Entry 8PB1 (electron microscopy, 3.50 A resolution); this record covers chains A and D of the 4 polymer chains in the assembly.

[Chain A]
Name: Interleukin-12 subunit alpha
From: Mus musculus
Reference sequence: P43431 (IL12A_MOUSE); residue numbers follow UniProt; this construct covers 23-215
Chain sequence (231 residues; numbered 23 to 253; the number before each row is that of its first residue):
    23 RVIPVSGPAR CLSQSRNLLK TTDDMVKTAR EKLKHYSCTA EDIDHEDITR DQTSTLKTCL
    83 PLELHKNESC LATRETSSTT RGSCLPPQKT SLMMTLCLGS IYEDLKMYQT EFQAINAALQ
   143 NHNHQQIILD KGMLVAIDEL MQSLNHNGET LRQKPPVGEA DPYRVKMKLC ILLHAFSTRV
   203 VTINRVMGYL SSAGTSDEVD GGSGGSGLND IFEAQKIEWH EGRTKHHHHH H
Unresolved in the structure: 23-31, 62-63, 93-101, 169-183, 215-253
Sequence notes: expression tag (216-253)
Disulfide bonds: Cys33-Cys106, Cys60-Cys192, Cys81-Cys119
Swiss-Prot annotation at these positions:
  - glycosylation: Asn89 (N-linked (GlcNAc...) asparagine)

[Chain D]
Name: Interleukin-12 receptor subunit beta-2, Calmodulin-1
From: Mus musculus
Reference sequence: chimeric construct of P97378, P0DP23: residues 24-637 from P97378 (I12R2_MOUSE) positions 24-637 (same numbers); residues 648-792 from P0DP23 positions 5-149 (UniProt number = residue number - 643)
Chain sequence (769 residues; row label = number of the first residue in the row):
    24 NIDVCKLGTV TVQPAPVIPL GSAANISCSL NPKQGCSHYP SSNELILLKF VNDVLVENLH
    84 GKKVHDHTGH SSTFQVTNLS LGMTLFVCKL NCSNSQKKPP VPVCGVEISV GVAPEPPQNI
   144 SCVQEGENGT VACSWNSGKV TYLKTNYTLQ LSGPNNLTCQ KQCFSDNRQN CNRLDLGINL
   204 SPDLAESRFI VRVTAINDLG NSSSLPHTFT FLDIVIPLPP WDIRINFLNA SGSRGTLQWE
   264 DEGQVVLNQL RYQPLNSTSW NMVNATNAKG KYDLRDLRPF TEYEFQISSK LHLSGGSWSN
   324 WSESLRTRTP EEEPVGILDI WYMKQDIDYD RQQISLFWKS LNPSEARGKI LHYQVTLQEV
   384 TKKTTLQNTT RHTSWTRVIP RTGAWTASVS AANSKGASAP THINIVDLCG TGLLAPHQVS
   444 AKSENMDNIL VTWQPPKKAD SAVREYIVEW RALQPGSITK FPPHWLRIPP DNMSALISEN
   504 IKPYICYEIR VHALSESQGG CSSIRGDSKH KAPVSGPHIT AITEKKERLF ISWTHIPFPE
   564 QRGCILHYRI YWKERDSTAQ PELCEIQYRR SQNSHPISSL QPRVTYVLWM TAVTAAGESP
   624 QGNEREFCPQ GKANGTGGSG GSGGLTEEQI AEFKEAFSLF DKDGDGTITT KELGTVMRSL
   684 GQNPTEAELQ DMINEVDADG NGTIDFPEFL TMMARKMKDT DSEEEIREAF RVFDKDGNGY
   744 ISAAELRHVM TNLGEKLTDE EVDEMIREAD IDGDGQVNYE EFVQMMTAK
Unresolved in the structure: 24-25, 57-66, 83-88, 114-122, 240-792
Sequence notes: linker (638-647)
Disulfide bonds: Cys28-Cys127, Cys51-Cys111, Cys145-Cys156, Cys186-Cys194
Covalently attached groups: N-acetylglucosamine (NAG) linked to Asn48, Asn224
Swiss-Prot annotation at these positions:
  - motif: Trp321 to Ser325 (WSXWS motif)
  - glycosylation (N-linked (GlcNAc...) asparagine): Asn48, Asn101, Asn114, Asn142, Asn151, Asn169, Asn179, Asn224, Asn252, Asn279, Asn287, Asn323, Asn391, Asn495
  - binding site (Ca(2+)): Asp664, Asp666, Asp668, Thr670, Glu675, Asp700, Asp702, Asn704, Thr706, Glu711, Asp737, Asp739, Asn741, Tyr743, Glu748, Asp773, Asp775, Asp777, Gln779, Glu784
  - modified residue: Lys665 (N6-acetyllysine), Thr688 (Phosphothreonine), Ser725 (Phosphoserine), Lys738 (N6-acetyllysine), Tyr743 (Phosphotyrosine), Ser745 (Phosphoserine), Thr754 (Phosphothreonine), Lys759 (N6,N6,N6-trimethyllysine), Tyr782 (Phosphotyrosine)
  - cross-link: Lys665 (Glycyl lysine isopeptide (Lys-Gly) (interchain with G-Cter in SUMO2))

[Chain A / chain D interface]
Contacting residue pairs (22):
  His57(A) - Phe73(D)
  His57(A) - Asp76(D)
  Tyr58(A) - Leu108(D)
  Tyr58(A) - Pro125(D)
  Gln142(A) - Arg191(D)  hydrogen bond (backbone-side chain)
  His144(A) - Arg191(D)  hydrogen bond (backbone-side chain)
  Asn145(A) - Met106(D)
  Asn145(A) - Leu166(D)
  Asn145(A) - Lys167(D)
  Asn145(A) - Asp189(D)
  Asn145(A) - Asn190(D)  hydrogen bond
  His146(A) - Met106(D)  hydrogen bond
  His146(A) - Glu130(D)  salt bridge
  Gln147(A) - Asn190(D)
  Gln147(A) - Arg191(D)
  Gln148(A) - Asp76(D)
  Pro184(A) - Glu130(D)
  Tyr185(A) - Gly128(D)
  Tyr185(A) - Glu130(D)
  Arg186(A) - Val27(D)
  Met189(A) - Val27(D)
  Lys190(A) - Val27(D)
Other interface residues (no listed pair), chain A (15 interface residues in all): Glu68, Ile193
Other interface residues (no listed pair), chain D (18 interface residues in all): Cys28, Lys29, Val110, Cys127, Val129

[In short]
15 residues of chain A and 18 residues of chain D are in contact; the contacts include 4 hydrogen bonds and 1
salt bridge. Polar pairs include His146(A)-Glu130(D), Gln142(A)-Arg191(D) and His144(A)-Arg191(D). Covalently
linked N-acetylglucosamine: at Asn48(D) and Asn224(D).
Here chain A is Interleukin-12 subunit alpha and chain D is Interleukin-12 receptor subunit beta-2,
Calmodulin-1, both from Mus musculus. Entry 8PB1 (Cryo-EM structure of a pre-dimerized murine IL-12 complete
extracellular signaling complex (Class 1), obtained after local ...) was determined by electron microscopy
(same publication as 8CR5, 8CR6, 8CR8, 8ODZ, 8OE0 and 8OE4).
